7Z73 - chains A and C of the 6 polymer chains in the assembly; structure by X-ray diffraction, 2.27 A resolution.

== Chain A (and C) ==
Protein: Isoform 2 of Tumor protein 63
Organism: Homo sapiens
Notes: chain C of this document is another copy of the same molecule, construct and numbering; everything in this record applies to it too
UniProt: Q9H3D4 (P63_HUMAN), isoform Q9H3D4-2; residues 358-416 here correspond to UniProt positions 303-361 (UniProt number = residue number - 55)
Sequence (61 residues; numbered 356 to 416; the number before each row is that of its first residue):
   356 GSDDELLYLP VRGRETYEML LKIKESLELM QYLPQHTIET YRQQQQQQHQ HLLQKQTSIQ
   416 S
Not modelled in the structure: 356-358, 407-416 (chain C: 356-358, 403-416)
Sequence notes: expression tag (356-357)

== Chain A / chain C interface ==
Contacting residue pairs (23):
  Lys-379(A) with Gln-400(C), hydrogen bond
  Glu-380(A) with Met-385(C); Tyr-396(C); Arg-397(C), salt bridge
  Ser-381(A) with Ser-381(C), hydrogen bond; Leu-382(C); Met-385(C)
  Leu-382(A) with Ser-381(C)
  Glu-383(A) with Tyr-396(C), hydrogen bond; Gln-400(C)
  Leu-384(A) with Leu-388(C), hydrophobic
  Met-385(A) with Glu-380(C); Ser-381(C); Leu-384(C), hydrophobic
  Leu-388(A) with Leu-384(C), hydrophobic
  Tyr-396(A) with Lys-379(C), hydrogen bond; Glu-380(C); Glu-383(C), hydrogen bond; Leu-384(C), hydrophobic
  Arg-397(A) with Glu-380(C), salt bridge
  Gln-400(A) with Lys-379(C), hydrogen bond; Glu-383(C)
  Gln-403(A) with Leu-361(C)
Also at the interface, not in a pair above, chain A (17 interface residues in all): Leu-376, Lys-377, Ile-378, Ile-393, Gln-399
Also at the interface, not in a pair above, chain C (15 interface residues in all): Lys-377, Ile-378, Tyr-387

== Overview ==
Chain A and chain C form an interface of 17 and 15 residues respectively; the contacts include 6 hydrogen
bonds and 2 salt bridges. Polar pairs include Glu-380(A)/Arg-397(C), Lys-379(A)/Gln-400(C) and
Ser-381(A)/Ser-381(C).
Chain A and chain C are both Isoform 2 of Tumor protein 63 (Homo sapiens); the structure, Crystal structure of
p63 tetramerization domain in complex with darpin 8F1, was determined by X-ray diffraction together with 7Z71,
7Z72 and 7Z7E from the same study.
